2C4Q - chains B and R of the 5 polymer chains in the assembly; structure by X-ray diffraction, 2.38 A resolution.

[Chain B]
Name: Coat protein
From: Enterobacterio phage MS2
UniProt: P03612 (COAT_BPMS2); residues 1-129 here = UniProt positions 1-129
Sequence (129 residues; numbered 1 to 129; the number before each row is that of its first residue):
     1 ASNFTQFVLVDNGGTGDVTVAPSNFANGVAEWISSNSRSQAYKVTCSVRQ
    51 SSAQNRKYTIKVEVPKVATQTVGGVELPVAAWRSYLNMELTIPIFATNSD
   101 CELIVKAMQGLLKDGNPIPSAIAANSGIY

[Chain R]
Molecule: 19-nt RNA strand
Sequence (19 nucleotides; each row starts with the number of its first residue):
     1 ACAUGAGGAUXACCCAUGU
Unresolved in the structure: 1, 19
Modified positions: PYO (1-(beta-D-ribofuranosyl)-pyrimidin-2-one-5'-phosphate) at position 11

[Interface between chain B and chain R]
Residue-residue contacts (16):
  Val29(B) - A6(R)  base contact
  Thr45(B) - A6(R)  hydrogen bond to the base
  Ser47(B) - A6(R)  hydrogen bond to the base
  Arg49(B) - A6(R)  hydrogen bond to the sugar
  Arg49(B) - G8(R)  salt bridge to the phosphate
  Ser51(B) - G8(R)  phosphate contact
  Ser51(B) - A9(R)  hydrogen bond to the phosphate
  Ser52(B) - G8(R)  phosphate contact
  Ser52(B) - A9(R)  hydrogen bond to the phosphate
  Asn55(B) - A9(R)  hydrogen bond to the phosphate
  Asn55(B) - U10(R)  hydrogen bond to the phosphate
  Lys57(B) - G8(R)  salt bridge to the phosphate
  Lys57(B) - A9(R)  salt bridge to the phosphate
  Thr59(B) - A6(R)  hydrogen bond to the sugar
  Lys61(B) - G5(R)  salt bridge to the phosphate
  Lys61(B) - A6(R)  salt bridge to the phosphate
Also at the interface, not in a pair above, chain B (13 interface residues in all): Cys46, Asn87, Glu89
Also at the interface, not in a pair above, chain R (6 interface residues in all): G7

[Overview]
13 residues of chain B face 6 of chain R across their interface; the contacts include 8 hydrogen bonds and 5
salt bridges. Among the polar pairs are Thr45(B)-A6(R), Ser47(B)-A6(R) and Arg49(B)-A6(R).
Here chain B is Coat protein (Enterobacterio phage MS2) and chain R is a 19-nt RNA strand. Entry 2C4Q (MS2-RNA
hairpin (2ONE -5) complex) was determined by X-ray diffraction (same publication as 2C4Y, 2C4Z, 2C50, 2C51 and
2BU1).
